6U59 - chains A and I of the 12 polymer chains in the assembly; structure by electron microscopy, 3.86 A resolution.

Chain A:
Protein: SOSIP.664 gp120
Source organism: Human immunodeficiency virus 1
Reference sequence: B3UES2 (B3UES2_9HIV1); the construct lacks a stretch of the UniProt sequence and is renumbered around it, so the offset changes along the chain: 31-148 = UniProt 29-146; 149-184 = UniProt 151-186; 189-309 = UniProt 198-318; 312-323 = UniProt 319-330; 3 more segments
Sequence (524 residues; numbered -4 to 513 plus 16 insertion-coded residues; 10 numbers in that range are skipped by the numbering (no residue carries them; nothing is unmodelled there); the number before each row is that of its first residue; a row labelled like 148A-148D holds insertion residues (148A, then the next letters in order); numbers below 1 keep their minus sign (Met-4 is residue -4)):
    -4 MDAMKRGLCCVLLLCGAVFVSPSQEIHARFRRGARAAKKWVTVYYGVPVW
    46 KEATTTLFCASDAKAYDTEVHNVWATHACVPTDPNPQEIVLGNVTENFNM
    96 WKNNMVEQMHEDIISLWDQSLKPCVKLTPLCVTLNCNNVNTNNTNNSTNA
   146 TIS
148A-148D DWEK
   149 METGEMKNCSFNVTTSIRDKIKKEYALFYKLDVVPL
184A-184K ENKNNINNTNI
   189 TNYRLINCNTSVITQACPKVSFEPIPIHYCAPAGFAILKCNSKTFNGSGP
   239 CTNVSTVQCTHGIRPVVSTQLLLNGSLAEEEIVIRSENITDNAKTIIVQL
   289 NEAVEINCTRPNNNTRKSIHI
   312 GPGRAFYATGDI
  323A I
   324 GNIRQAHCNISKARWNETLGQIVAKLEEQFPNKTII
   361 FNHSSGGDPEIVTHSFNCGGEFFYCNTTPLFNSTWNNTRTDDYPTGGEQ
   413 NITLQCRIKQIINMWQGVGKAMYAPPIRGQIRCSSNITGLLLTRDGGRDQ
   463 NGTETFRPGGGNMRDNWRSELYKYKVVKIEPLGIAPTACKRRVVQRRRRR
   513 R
Unresolved in the structure: -4 to 30, 57-62, 139-147, 184A-184K, 505-513
Disulfide bonds: Cys119-Cys205, Cys126-Cys196, Cys131-Cys157, Cys218-Cys247, Cys228-Cys239, Cys296-Cys331, Cys378-Cys445, Cys385-Cys418
Glycans and other covalent adducts: N-acetylglucosamine (NAG) linked to Asn88, Asn156, Asn160, Asn197, Asn234, Asn241, Asn262, Asn276, Asn295, Asn301, Asn332, Asn339, Asn355, Asn362, Asn386, Asn392, Asn396, Asn413, Asn448
Differences from the reference sequence: engineered mutation Cys501 (Ala505 in B3UES2), Arg509 (Glu513 in B3UES2), Arg510 (Lys514 in B3UES2), Arg512 (Ala516 in B3UES2), Arg513 (Val517 in B3UES2)
What the authors report for this chain:
  - post-translational modification sites: Asn88, Asn234, Asn241, Asn276, Asn295, Asn339, Asn355, Asn448

Chain I:
Protein: SOSIP.664 gp41
Source organism: Human immunodeficiency virus 1
Reference sequence: B3UEZ6 (B3UEZ6_9HIV1); residues 512-664 here correspond to UniProt positions 516-668 (UniProt number = residue number + 4)
Sequence (153 residues; numbered 512 to 664; the number before each row is that of its first residue):
   512 AVGLGAFILGFLGAAGSTMGAASMALTVQARLLLSGIVQQQNNLLRAPEA
   562 QQHMLQLTVWGIKQLQARVLAVERYLRDQQLLGIWGCSGKIICCTNVPWN
   612 DSWSNKTINEIWDNMTWMQWEKEIDNYTQHIYTLLEVSQIQQEKNEQELL
   662 ELD
Unresolved in the structure: 512-524, 544-563
Disulfide bonds: Cys598-Cys604
Glycans and other covalent adducts: N-acetylglucosamine (NAG) linked to Asn611, Asn616, Asn625, Asn637
Differences from the reference sequence: engineered mutation Pro559 (Ile563 in B3UEZ6), Cys605 (Thr609 in B3UEZ6)

Chain A / chain I interface:
Residue-residue contacts - 8 pairs, chain A then chain I:
  Thr499(A) with Glu659(I), hydrogen bond; Leu663(I)
  Ala500(A) with Leu663(I)
  Cys501(A) with Glu662(I); Leu663(I)
  Lys502(A) with Glu662(I), hydrogen bond (backbone-backbone); Asp664(I), hydrogen bond (side chain-backbone)
  Arg504(A) with Glu662(I), salt bridge
Other interface residues (no listed pair), chain A (6 interface residues in all): Tyr39

Summary:
6 residues of chain A face 4 of chain I across their interface; the contacts include 3 hydrogen bonds and 1
salt bridge. Polar contacts include Arg504(A)-Glu662(I), Thr499(A)-Glu659(I) and Lys502(A)-Asp664(I).
Covalently linked N-acetylglucosamine: at Asn88(A), Asn156(A), Asn160(A), Asn197(A), Asn234(A) and Asn241(A)
and 13 more. From the paper: modification sites Asn88(A), Asn234(A) and Asn241(A) among others.
Here chain A is SOSIP.664 gp120 and chain I is SOSIP.664 gp41, both from Human immunodeficiency virus 1. Entry
6U59 (HIV-1 B41 SOSIP.664 in complex with rabbit antibody 13B) was determined by electron microscopy.
